Entry 7NKY (electron microscopy, 3.20 A resolution); this record covers chains T and e of the 27 polymer chains in the assembly.

# Chain T
Molecule: 148-nt DNA strand
Sequence (148 nucleotides; each row starts with the number of its first residue; numbers below 1 keep their minus sign (DA-72 is residue -72)):
   -72 ATCAGAATCC CGGTGCCGAG GCCGCTCAAT TGGTCGTAGA CAGCTCTAGC ACCGCTTAAA
   -12 CGCACGTACG CGCTGTCCCC CGCGTTTTAA CCGCCAAGGG GATTGACACT CTACCGATAA
    48 GCAGACGACA GAAAAAACCC TGTGCTAG

# Chain e
Name: Histone H3.2
Organism: Xenopus laevis
UniProt: P84233 (H32_XENLA); residues 0-135 here correspond to UniProt positions 1-136 (UniProt number = residue number + 1)
Amino-acid sequence (136 residues; row label = number of the first residue in the row; numbering starts at 0):
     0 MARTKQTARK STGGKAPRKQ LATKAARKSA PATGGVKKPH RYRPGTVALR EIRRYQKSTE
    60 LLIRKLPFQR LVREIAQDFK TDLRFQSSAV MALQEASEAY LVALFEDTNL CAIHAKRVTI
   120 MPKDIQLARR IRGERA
Disordered / not traced: 0-38, 133-135
Differences from the reference sequence: conflict Ala102 (Gly103 in P84233)
UniProt features mapped onto this chain:
  - modified residue: Arg2 (Asymmetric dimethylarginine), Thr3 (Phosphothreonine), Lys4 (Allysine), Gln5 (5-glutamyl dopamine), Thr6 (Phosphothreonine), Arg8 (Citrulline), Lys9 (N6,N6,N6-trimethyllysine), Ser10 (ADP-ribosylserine), Thr11 (Phosphothreonine), Lys14 (N6-(2-hydroxyisobutyryl)lysine), Arg17 (Asymmetric dimethylarginine), Lys18 (N6-(2-hydroxyisobutyryl)lysine), Lys23 (N6-(2-hydroxyisobutyryl)lysine), Arg26 (Citrulline), Lys27 (N6,N6,N6-trimethyllysine), Ser28 (ADP-ribosylserine), Lys36 (N6,N6,N6-trimethyllysine), Lys37 (N6-methyllysine), Tyr41 (Phosphotyrosine), Lys56 (N6,N6,N6-trimethyllysine) and 8 more in UniProt
  - lipidation: Cys110 (S-palmitoyl cysteine)

# How chain T and chain e interact
Residue-residue contacts (21; chain T residue first):
  DA-67(T) - His39(e)  sugar contact
  DA-66(T) - Tyr41(e)  sugar contact
  DA-66(T) - Arg49(e)  sugar contact
  DT-65(T) - Arg49(e)  salt bridge to the phosphate
  DC-64(T) - Lys56(e)  salt bridge to the phosphate
  DC8(T) - Gly44(e)  hydrogen bond to the phosphate
  DG9(T) - Arg40(e)  hydrogen bond to the sugar
  DG9(T) - Tyr41(e)  phosphate contact
  DG9(T) - Arg42(e)  sugar contact
  DG9(T) - Gly44(e)  hydrogen bond to the phosphate
  DG9(T) - Thr45(e)  hydrogen bond to the phosphate
  DG9(T) - Val46(e)  hydrogen bond to the phosphate
  DG9(T) - Ala47(e)  hydrogen bond to the phosphate
  DC10(T) - His39(e)  phosphate contact
  DC10(T) - Arg40(e)  sugar contact
  DC10(T) - Tyr41(e)  hydrogen bond to the phosphate
  DC10(T) - Val46(e)  phosphate contact
  DA17(T) - Pro66(e)  phosphate contact
  DC18(T) - Lys64(e)  phosphate contact
  DC18(T) - Leu65(e)  hydrogen bond to the phosphate
  DG27(T) - Arg83(e)  sugar contact
Other interface residues (no listed pair), chain T (11 interface residues in all): DC7
Other interface residues (no listed pair), chain e (19 interface residues in all): Pro43, Glu50, Arg53, Arg63, Met120

# Overview
The interface between chain T and chain e involves 11 residues on one side and 19 on the other; the contacts
include 8 hydrogen bonds and 2 salt bridges. Polar pairs include DG9(T)-Arg40(e), DC8(T)-Gly44(e) and
DG9(T)-Gly44(e).
Here chain T is a 148-nt DNA strand and chain e is Histone H3.2 (Xenopus laevis). Entry 7NKY (RNA Polymerase
II-Spt4/5-nucleosome-FACT structure) was determined by electron microscopy.
